Entry 5O9X (X-ray diffraction, 1.90 A resolution); this record covers chain A.

[Chain A]
Protein: Phosphoacetylglucosamine mutase
Organism: Aspergillus lentulus
Notes: EC 5.4.2.3
Reference sequence: A0A0S7E9S6 (A0A0S7E9S6_9EURO); residue numbers follow UniProt; this construct covers 1-549
Sequence (549 residues; numbered 1 to 549; the number before each row is that of its first residue):
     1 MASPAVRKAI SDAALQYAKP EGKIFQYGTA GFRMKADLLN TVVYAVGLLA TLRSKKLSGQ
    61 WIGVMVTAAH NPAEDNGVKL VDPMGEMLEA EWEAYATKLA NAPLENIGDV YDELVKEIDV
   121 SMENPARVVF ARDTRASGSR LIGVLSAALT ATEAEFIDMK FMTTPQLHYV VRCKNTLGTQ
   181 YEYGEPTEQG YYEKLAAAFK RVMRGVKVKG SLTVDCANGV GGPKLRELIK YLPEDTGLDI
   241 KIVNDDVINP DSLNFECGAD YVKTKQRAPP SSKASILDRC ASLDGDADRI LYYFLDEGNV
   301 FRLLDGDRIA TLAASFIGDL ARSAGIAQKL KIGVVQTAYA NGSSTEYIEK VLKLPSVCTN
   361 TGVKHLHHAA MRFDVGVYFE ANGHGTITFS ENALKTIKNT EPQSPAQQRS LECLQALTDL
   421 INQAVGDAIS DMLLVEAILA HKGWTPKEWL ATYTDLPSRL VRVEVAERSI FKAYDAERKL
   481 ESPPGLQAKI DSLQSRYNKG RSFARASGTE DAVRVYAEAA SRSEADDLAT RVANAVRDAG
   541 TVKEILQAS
Not modelled in the structure: 1, 543-549
Sequence notes: conflict Lys35 (Arg in A0A0S7E9S6), Ile142 (Val in A0A0S7E9S6), Phe161 (Tyr in A0A0S7E9S6), Ile276 (Val in A0A0S7E9S6), Leu291 (Val in A0A0S7E9S6), Met371 (Leu in A0A0S7E9S6), Glu467 (Asp in A0A0S7E9S6); engineered mutation Ala69 (Ser in A0A0S7E9S6)
Residues lining bound ligands: 1,6-di-O-phosphono-alpha-D-glucopyranose (G16): Thr29, Ala30, Arg33, Ala68, Ala69, His70, Asp284, Arg289, Thr361, Gly362, Val363, Glu380, Asn382, His384, Arg505, Ser507, Gly508, Thr509, Arg514
What the authors report for this chain:
  - binding site for 1,6-di-O-phosphono-alpha-D-glucopyranose: Thr29, Arg33, His70, Arg289, Val363, Glu380, His384, Arg505, Ser507, Gly508, Thr509, Arg514
  - mutagenesis - S507A: unchanged catalytic activity

[Overview]
Chain A binds 1,6-di-O-phosphono-alpha-D-glucopyranose. The paper reports a binding site for
1,6-di-O-phosphono-alpha-D-glucopyranose at Thr29, Arg33 and His70 among others; S507A leaves catalytic
activity unchanged.
Chain A is Phosphoacetylglucosamine mutase (Aspergillus lentulus); the structure, Crystal structure of
Aspergillus fumigatus N-acetylphosphoglucosamine mutate S69A in complex with glucose1,6bisphosphate, was
determined by X-ray diffraction, deposited together with 5OAW.
